PDB entry 4NO9 | X-ray diffraction, 2.90 A resolution | chains F and G of the 28 polymer chains in the assembly

# Chain F
Protein: Probable proteasome subunit alpha type-7
From: Saccharomyces cerevisiae
Notes: EC 3.4.25.1
UniProt: P21242 (PSA7_YEAST); residues -3 to 284 here correspond to UniProt positions 1-288 (UniProt number = residue number + 4)
Chain sequence (288 residues; numbered -3 to 284; the number before each row is that of its first residue; numbers below 1 keep their minus sign (Met-3 is residue -3)):
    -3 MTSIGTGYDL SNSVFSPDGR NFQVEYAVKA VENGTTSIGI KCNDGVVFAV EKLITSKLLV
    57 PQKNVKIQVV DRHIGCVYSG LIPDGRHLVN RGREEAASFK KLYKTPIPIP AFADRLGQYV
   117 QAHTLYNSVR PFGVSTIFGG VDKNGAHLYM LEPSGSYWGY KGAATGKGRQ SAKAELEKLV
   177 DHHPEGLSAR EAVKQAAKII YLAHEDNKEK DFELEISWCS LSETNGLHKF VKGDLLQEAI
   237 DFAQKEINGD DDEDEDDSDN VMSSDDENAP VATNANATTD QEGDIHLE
Disordered / not traced: -3 to 1, 245-284
UniProt features mapped onto this chain:
  - modified residue: Thr-2 (N-acetylthreonine)

# Chain G
Protein: Proteasome subunit alpha type-1
From: Saccharomyces cerevisiae
Notes: EC 3.4.25.1
UniProt: P21243 (PSA1_YEAST); residues -8 to 243 here correspond to UniProt positions 1-252 (UniProt number = residue number + 9)
Chain sequence (252 residues; each row starts with the number of its first residue; numbers below 1 keep their minus sign (Met-8 is residue -8)):
    -8 MSGAAAASAA GYDRHITIFS PEGRLYQVEY AFKATNQTNI NSLAVRGKDC TVVISQKKVP
    52 DKLLDPTTVS YIFCISRTIG MVVNGPIPDA RNAALRAKAE AAEFRYKYGY DMPCDVLAKR
   112 MANLSQIYTQ RAYMRPLGVI LTFVSVDEEL GPSIYKTDPA GYYVGYKATA TGPKQQEITT
   172 NLENHFKKSK IDHINEESWE KVVEFAITHM IDALGTEFSK NDLEVGVATK DKFFTLSAEN
   232 IEERLVAIAE QD
Disordered / not traced: -8 to 1, 243
Bound ions: Mg2+: Thr8, Tyr119, Arg122, Met125

# How chain F and chain G interact
Residue-residue contacts (63):
  Thr2(F) with His6(G), hydrogen bond (backbone-side chain)
  Gly3(F) with His6(G)
  Tyr4(F) with Arg5(G); His6(G); Tyr21(G), hydrogen bond
  Ser9(F) with Arg126(G)
  Val10(F) with His6(G); Gln18(G)
  Phe11(F) with Gln18(G), hydrogen bond (backbone-side chain); Tyr21(G); Ala22(G), hydrophobic; Ala25(G), hydrophobic; Arg126(G); Pro127(G)
  Ser12(F) with Tyr21(G)
  Pro13(F) with Tyr21(G), hydrophobic; Lys24(G), hydrogen bond (backbone-side chain)
  Asp14(F) with Lys24(G)
  Gly15(F) with Tyr21(G); Ala25(G)
  Lys37(F) with Asp56(G), salt bridge
  Asp110(F) with Arg82(G)
  Gln114(F) with Arg82(G), hydrogen bond (side chain-backbone); Asn83(G); Leu86(G)
  Gln117(F) with Pro79(G); Asp80(G); Asn83(G), hydrogen bond; Arg126(G)
  Thr120(F) with Arg126(G), hydrogen bond (backbone-side chain)
  Leu121(F) with Asn83(G); Tyr124(G); Arg126(G); Leu128(G), hydrophobic
  Tyr122(F) with Tyr124(G), hydrophobic; Met125(G), hydrophobic
  Ser150(F) with Pro79(G)
  Gly151(F) with Pro79(G)
  Ser152(F) with Ile78(G); Pro79(G)
  Tyr153(F) with Arg82(G), hydrogen bond (backbone-side chain)
  Trp154(F) with Leu55(G), hydrophobic; Thr59(G); Val60(G), hydrophobic; Ser61(G); Tyr62(G); Ile78(G), hydrophobic; Arg82(G)
  Gly155(F) with Leu55(G); Asp56(G), hydrogen bond (backbone-backbone); Thr59(G), hydrogen bond (backbone-side chain)
  Tyr156(F) with Leu54(G); Leu55(G); Asp56(G)
  Lys157(F) with Lys53(G); Leu54(G), hydrogen bond (backbone-backbone); Leu55(G)
  Gly158(F) with Leu54(G)
  Leu172(F) with Leu54(G)
  Glu173(F) with Lys53(G), salt bridge; Leu54(G)
  Val176(F) with Leu54(G), hydrophobic
  Asp177(F) with Lys53(G), salt bridge
Other interface residues (no listed pair), chain F (32 interface residues in all): Tyr145, Lys169
Other interface residues (no listed pair), chain G (29 interface residues in all): Asp52, Pro57, Gly129

# In short
Chain F and chain G form an interface of 32 and 29 residues respectively, with 11 hydrogen bonds and 3 salt
bridges. Polar pairs include Lys37(F)-Asp56(G), Glu173(F)-Lys53(G) and Asp177(F)-Lys53(G). Thr8(G), Tyr119(G),
Arg122(G) and Met125(G) form the Mg2+ site.
Here chain F is Probable proteasome subunit alpha type-7 and chain G is Proteasome subunit alpha type-1, both
from Saccharomyces cerevisiae. Entry 4NO9 (yCP in complex with Z-Leu-Leu-Leu-epoxyketone) was determined by
X-ray diffraction, deposited together with 4NNN, 4NNW, 4NO1, 4NO6 and 4NO8.
